4KDP - chains A and H of the 3 polymer chains in the assembly; structure by X-ray diffraction, 3.60 A resolution.

# Chain A
Protein: TcaR transcription regulator
From: Staphylococcus epidermidis
UniProtKB: Q8CN94 (Q8CN94_STAES); numbering as in UniProt (aligned over 1-151)
Amino-acid sequence (151 residues; row label = number of the first residue in the row):
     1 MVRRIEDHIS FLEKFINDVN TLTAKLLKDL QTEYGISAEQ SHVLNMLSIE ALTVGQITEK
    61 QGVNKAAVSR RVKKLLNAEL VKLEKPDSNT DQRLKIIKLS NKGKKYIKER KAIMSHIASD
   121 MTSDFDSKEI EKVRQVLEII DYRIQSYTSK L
From the paper describing this entry:
  - binding site for the 17-nt DNA strand (chain H): Arg70, Lys74, Arg93
  - conformationally variable residues (domain motion): Asn89
  - self-association interface (contacts with another copy of this molecule); pairs are residue here / residue on that copy: Arg143-Glu138 (salt bridge)
  - mutagenesis - D141A/Y142A/R143A: decreased binding to viral ssDNA

# Chain H
Molecule: 17-nt DNA strand
Sequence (17 nucleotides; numbered 1 to 17; the number before each row is that of its first residue):
     1 CGCAGCGCGC AGCCCTA
Disordered / not traced: 12-17

# Chain A / chain H interface
Pairs across the interface - 7 pairs, chain A then chain H:
  Ser37(A) with DG2(H), hydrogen bond to the base
  Lys65(A) with DC6(H), hydrogen bond to the base; DG7(H), base contact
  Arg70(A) with DC3(H), sugar contact
  Lys74(A) with DG2(H), hydrogen bond to the base
  Gln92(A) with DG7(H), hydrogen bond to the base
  Arg93(A) with DA11(H), base contact
Interface residues without a listed pair, chain A (7 interface residues in all): Ala66

# Overview
7 residues of chain A and 5 residues of chain H are in contact, with 4 hydrogen bonds. Among the polar pairs
are Ser37(A)-DG2(H), Lys65(A)-DC6(H) and Lys74(A)-DG2(H). The paper reports a binding site for the 17-nt DNA
strand (chain H) at Arg70(A), Lys74(A) and Arg93(A); D141A/Y142A/R143A of chain A reduce binding to viral
ssDNA.
Here chain A is TcaR transcription regulator (Staphylococcus epidermidis) and chain H is a 17-nt DNA strand.
Entry 4KDP (TcaR-ssDNA complex crystal structure reveals the novel ssDNA binding mechanism of the MarR family
proteins) was determined by X-ray diffraction.
